PDB entry 6S6Y | X-ray diffraction, 3.10 A resolution | chains C and H of the 8 polymer chains in the assembly

# Chain C
Name: Formylmethanofuran dehydrogenase subunit C
Organism: Methylobacterium extorquens (strain PA1)
UniProtKB: A9W3R7 (A9W3R7_METEP); residues 2-265 here = UniProt positions 2-265
Sequence (276 residues; numbered 2 to 277; the number before each row is that of its first residue):
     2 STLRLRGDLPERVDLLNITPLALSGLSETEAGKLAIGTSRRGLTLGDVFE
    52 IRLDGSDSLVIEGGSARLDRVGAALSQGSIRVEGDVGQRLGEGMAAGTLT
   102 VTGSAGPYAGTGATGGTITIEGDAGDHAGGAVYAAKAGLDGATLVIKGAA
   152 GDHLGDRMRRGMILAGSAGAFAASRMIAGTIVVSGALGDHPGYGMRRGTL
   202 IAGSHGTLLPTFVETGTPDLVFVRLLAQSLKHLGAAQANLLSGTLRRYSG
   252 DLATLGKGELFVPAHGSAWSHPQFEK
Disordered / not traced: 267-277
Construct notes: expression tag (266-277)
Small-molecule neighbours: D-glutamic acid / glutamic acid / beta-L-aspartic acid / amino group: Arg160, Arg161, Ile178, Ala179, Arg197, Arg198, Thr255, Lys258

# Chain H
Name: Formylmethanofuran--tetrahydromethanopterin formyltransferase
Organism: Methylobacterium extorquens (strain PA1)
Notes: EC 2.3.1.101
UniProtKB: A9W3R8 (A9W3R8_METEP); residue numbers follow UniProt; this construct covers 2-311
Sequence (310 residues; numbered 2 to 311; the number before each row is that of its first residue):
     2 SDFTLNGIKVEDTFAEAFDVAGTAIIVTNDTPKWAMIAATVMTGFATSVI
    52 GCGAEAGIDAELSPDETPDGRPGVRILLFGFEPNGLKDQLLKRVGQCILT
   102 CPGTACFAGVEGPTKIKLGGAIRYFGDGFAVAKRLPDHEGKMRRYWRIPV
   152 MDGEFLCEDSVRAVDGAVGGGNLLFLGRKHADTLIVAEIAVEAAKAIPGA
   202 ILPFPGGIVRSGSKVGGRTKGMMASTNDAYCPTLKGRAGSALPPECGVVL
   252 EIVIDALTSAAVAESMRAALHAATEIGAQHGLVAVTAGNYGGNLGRHHYH
   302 LRDLLEKPAA
Disordered / not traced: 310-311
Bound ions: K+: Asp60, Lys196
From the paper describing this entry:
  - catalytic residues: Glu252 (proposed by the authors, not directly observed)

# Interface between chain C and chain H
Contacting residue pairs (9):
  Val214(C) with Lys236(H); Gly237(H)
  Thr216(C) with Pro233(H); Thr234(H); Lys236(H), hydrogen bond (backbone-side chain)
  Arg248(C) with Thr234(H), hydrogen bond (side chain-backbone)
  Ser250(C) with Arg238(H)
  Leu253(C) with Arg238(H)
  Gly257(C) with Arg238(H)
Interface residues without a listed pair, chain C (8 interface residues in all): Glu215, Gly217

# Summary
8 residues of chain C face 5 of chain H across their interface; the contacts include 2 hydrogen bonds. Among
the polar pairs are Thr216(C)-Lys236(H) and Arg248(C)-Thr234(H). Bound to chain C: D-glutamic acid / glutamic
acid / beta-L-aspartic acid / amino group. Asp60(H) and Lys196(H) form the K+ site. From the paper: the
catalytic residue Glu252(H).
Here chain C is Formylmethanofuran dehydrogenase subunit C and chain H is
Formylmethanofuran--tetrahydromethanopterin formyltransferase, both from Methylobacterium extorquens (strain
PA1). Entry 6S6Y (X-ray crystal structure of the formyltransferase/hydrolase complex (FhcABCD) from
Methylorubrum extorquens in complex with methylofuran) was determined by X-ray diffraction.
